PDB entry 7DY6 | electron microscopy, 3.68 A resolution | chains F and G of the 11 polymer chains in the assembly

Chain F:
Name: RNA polymerase sigma factor RpoD
Organism: Escherichia coli (strain K12)
UniProtKB: P00579 (RPOD_ECOLI); numbering as in UniProt (aligned over 1-613)
Sequence (613 residues; numbered 1 to 613; the number before each row is that of its first residue):
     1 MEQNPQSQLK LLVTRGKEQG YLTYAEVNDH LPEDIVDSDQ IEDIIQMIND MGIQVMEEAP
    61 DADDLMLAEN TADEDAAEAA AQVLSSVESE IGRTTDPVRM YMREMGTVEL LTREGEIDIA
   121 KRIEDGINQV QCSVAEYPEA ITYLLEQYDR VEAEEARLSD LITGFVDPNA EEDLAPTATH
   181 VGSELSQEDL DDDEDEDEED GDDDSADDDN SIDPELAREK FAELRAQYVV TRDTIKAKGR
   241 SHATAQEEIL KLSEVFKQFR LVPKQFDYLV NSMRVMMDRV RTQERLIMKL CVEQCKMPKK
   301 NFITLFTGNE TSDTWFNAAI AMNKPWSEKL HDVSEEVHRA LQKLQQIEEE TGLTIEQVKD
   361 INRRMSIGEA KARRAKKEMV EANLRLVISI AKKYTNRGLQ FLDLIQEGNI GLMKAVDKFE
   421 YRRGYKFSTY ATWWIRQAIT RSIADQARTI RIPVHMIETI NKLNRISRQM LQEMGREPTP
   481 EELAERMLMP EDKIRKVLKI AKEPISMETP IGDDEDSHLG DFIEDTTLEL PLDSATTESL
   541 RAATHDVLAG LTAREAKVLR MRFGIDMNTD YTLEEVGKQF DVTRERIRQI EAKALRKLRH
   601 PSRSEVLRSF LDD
Unresolved in the structure: 1-89, 168-212, 237-242, 613
UniProt features mapped onto this chain:
  - DNA-binding region: Leu573 to Ala592 (H-T-H motif)
  - region: Arg584 to Arg599 (Interaction with anti-sigma factors)
  - motif: Asp403 to Gln406 (Interaction with polymerase core subunit RpoC)
  - site: Arg562 (Interaction with anti-sigma factors)

Chain G:
Molecule: 63-nt DNA strand
Sequence (63 nucleotides; numbered -2 to 60; the number before each row is that of its first residue; numbers below 1 keep their minus sign (DT-2 is residue -2)):
    -2 TCCCCTGCAT CCGTGACAGC TCCCATTATA GCACAATTTA ACACTTTTGT CAATCATTTT
    58 GTT
Unresolved in the structure: -2 to -1, 14-25, 29

Chain F / chain G interface:
Contacting residue pairs (10):
  Tyr394(F) - DT26(G)  base contact
  Arg397(F) - DT26(G)  hydrogen bond to the base
  Arg465(F) - DT26(G)  sugar contact
  Arg562(F) - DT45(G)  salt bridge to the phosphate
  Thr572(F) - DT44(G)  phosphate contact
  Thr572(F) - DT45(G)  phosphate contact
  Leu573(F) - DT45(G)  hydrogen bond to the phosphate
  Glu585(F) - DT47(G)  base contact
  Glu585(F) - DC48(G)  base contact
  Arg588(F) - DT45(G)  base contact
Other interface residues (no listed pair), chain F (9 interface residues in all): Arg436
Other interface residues (no listed pair), chain G (6 interface residues in all): DA27

In short:
9 residues of chain F face 6 of chain G across their interface; the contacts include 2 hydrogen bonds and 1
salt bridge. Among the polar pairs are Arg397(F)-DT26(G), Leu573(F)-DT45(G) and Arg562(F)-DT45(G).
Here chain F is RNA polymerase sigma factor RpoD (Escherichia coli (strain K12)) and chain G is a 63-nt DNA
strand. Entry 7DY6 (A refined cryo-EM structure of an Escherichia coli RNAP-promoter open complex (RPo) with
SspA) was determined by electron microscopy.
